1IKE - chain A; structure by X-ray diffraction, 1.50 A resolution.

== Chain A ==
Molecule: Nitrophorin 4
Source organism: Rhodnius prolixus
UniProtKB: Q94734 (NP4_RHOPR); residues 1-184 here correspond to UniProt positions 22-205 (UniProt number = residue number + 21)
Amino-acid sequence (184 residues; numbered 1 to 184; the number before each row is that of its first residue):
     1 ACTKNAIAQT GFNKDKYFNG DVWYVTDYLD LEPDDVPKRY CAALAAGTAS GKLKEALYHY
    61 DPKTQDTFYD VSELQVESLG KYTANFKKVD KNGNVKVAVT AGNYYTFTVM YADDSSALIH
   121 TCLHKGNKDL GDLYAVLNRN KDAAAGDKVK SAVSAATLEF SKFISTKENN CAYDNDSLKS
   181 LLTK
UniProt features mapped onto this chain:
  - binding site (heme): His59
Disulfides: Cys2-Cys122, Cys41-Cys171
Ion coordination: heme Fe: His59 (together with histamine)
Residues lining bound ligands:
  - heme (HEM): Val25, Tyr28, Pro37, Tyr40, Ala42, Leu44, Glu55, Leu57, His59, Phe68, Asp70, Phe86, Lys88, Tyr105, Phe107, Ile119, Thr121, Leu123, Lys125, Lys128, Leu133, Thr166
  - histamine (HSM): Asp30, Glu32, His59, Thr121, Leu123, Leu130, Gly131, Asp132, Leu133

== Overview ==
Bound to chain A: heme and histamine. From UniProt: heme-binding residue His59.
Chain A is Nitrophorin 4 (Rhodnius prolixus); the structure, Crystal Structure of Nitrophorin 4 from Rhodnius
Prolixus Complexed with Histamine at 1.5 A Resolution, was determined by X-ray diffraction (same publication
as 1KOI, 1D2U and 1IKJ).
